6R9G - chains B and D of the 7 polymer chains in the assembly; structure by electron microscopy, 3.70 A resolution.

Chain B:
Name: DNA-directed RNA polymerase subunit alpha
Source organism: Escherichia coli (strain K12)
Notes: EC 2.7.7.6
Reference sequence: P0A7Z4 (RPOA_ECOLI); residue numbers follow UniProt; this construct covers 1-329
Sequence (329 residues; row label = number of the first residue in the row):
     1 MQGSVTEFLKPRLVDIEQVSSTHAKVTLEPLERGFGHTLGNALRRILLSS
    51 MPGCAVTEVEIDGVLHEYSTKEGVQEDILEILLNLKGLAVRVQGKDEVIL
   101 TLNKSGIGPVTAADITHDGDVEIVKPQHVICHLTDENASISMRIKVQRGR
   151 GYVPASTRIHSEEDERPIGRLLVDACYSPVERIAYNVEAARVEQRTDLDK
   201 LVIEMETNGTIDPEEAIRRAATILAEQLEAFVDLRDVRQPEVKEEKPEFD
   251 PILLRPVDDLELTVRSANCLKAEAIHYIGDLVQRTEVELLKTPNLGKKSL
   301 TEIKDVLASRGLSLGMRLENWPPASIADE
Disordered / not traced: 1-4, 236-329

Chain D:
Name: DNA-directed RNA polymerase subunit beta'
Source organism: Escherichia coli (strain K12)
Notes: EC 2.7.7.6
Reference sequence: P0A8T7 (RPOC_ECOLI); residue numbers follow UniProt; this construct covers 1-1407
Sequence (1407 residues; row label = number of the first residue in the row):
     1 MKDLLKFLKAQTKTEEFDAIKIALASPDMIRSWSFGEVKKPETINYRTFK
    51 PERDGLFCARIFGPVKDYECLCGKYKRLKHRGVICEKCGVEVTQTKVRRE
   101 RMGHIELASPTAHIWFLKSLPSRIGLLLDMPLRDIERVLYFESYVVIEGG
   151 MTNLERQQILTEEQYLDALEEFGDEFDAKMGAEAIQALLKSMDLEQECEQ
   201 LREELNETNSETKRKKLTKRIKLLEAFVQSGNKPEWMILTVLPVLPPDLR
   251 PLVPLDGGRFATSDLNDLYRRVINRNNRLKRLLDLAAPDIIVRNEKRMLQ
   301 EAVDALLDNGRRGRAITGSNKRPLKSLADMIKGKQGRFRQNLLGKRVDYS
   351 GRSVITVGPYLRLHQCGLPKKMALELFKPFIYGKLELRGLATTIKAAKKM
   401 VEREEAVVWDILDEVIREHPVLLNRAPTLHRLGIQAFEPVLIEGKAIQLH
   451 PLVCAAYNADFDGDQMAVHVPLTLEAQLEARALMMSTNNILSPANGEPII
   501 VPSQDVVLGLYYMTRDCVNAKGEGMVLTGPKEAERLYRSGLASLHARVKV
   551 RITEYEKDANGELVAKTSLKDTTVGRAILWMIVPKGLPYSIVNQALGKKA
   601 ISKMLNTCYRILGLKPTVIFADQIMYTGFAYAARSGASVGIDDMVIPEKK
   651 HEIISEAEAEVAEIQEQFQSGLVTAGERYNKVIDIWAAANDRVSKAMMDN
   701 LQTETVINRDGQEEKQVSFNSIYMMADSGARGSAAQIRQLAGMRGLMAKP
   751 DGSIIETPITANFREGLNVLQYFISTHGARKGLADTALKTANSGYLTRRL
   801 VDVAQDLVVTEDDCGTHEGIMMTPVIEGGDVKEPLRDRVLGRVTAEDVLK
   851 PGTADILVPRNTLLHEQWCDLLEENSVDAVKVRSVVSCDTDFGVCAHCYG
   901 RDLARGHIINKGEAIGVIAAQSIGEPGTQLTMRTFHIGGAASRAAAESSI
   951 QVKNKGSIKLSNVKSVVNSSGKLVITSRNTELKLIDEFGRTKESYKVPYG
  1001 AVLAKGDGEQVAGGETVANWDPHTMPVITEVSGFVRFTDMIDGQTITRQT
  1051 DELTGLSSLVVLDSAERTAGGKDLRPALKIVDAQGNDVLIPGTDMPAQYF
  1101 LPGKAIVQLEDGVQISSGDTLARIPQESGGTKDITGGLPRVADLFEARRP
  1151 KEPAILAEISGIVSFGKETKGKRRLVITPVDGSDPYEEMIPKWRQLNVFE
  1201 GERVERGDVISDGPEAPHDILRLRGVHAVTRYIVNEVQDVYRLQGVKIND
  1251 KHIEVIVRQMLRKATIVNAGSSDFLEGEQVEYSRVKIANRELEANGKVGA
  1301 TYSRDLLGITKASLATESFISAASFQETTRVLTEAAVAGKRDELRGLKEN
  1351 VIVGRLIPAGTGYAYHQDRMRRRAAGEAPAAPQVTAEDASASLAELLNAG
  1401 LGGSDNE
Disordered / not traced: 1-13, 1050-1057, 1068-1074, 1089-1096, 1127-1132, 1377-1407

Interface between chain B and chain D:
Residue-residue contacts (26; chain B residue first):
  Arg44(B) with Tyr537(D)
  Leu48(B) with Glu534(D); Tyr537(D), hydrophobic; Arg538(D)
  Leu79(B) with Val526(D)
  Glu80(B) with Leu569(D)
  Leu83(B) with Val526(D), hydrophobic; Leu527(D); Thr528(D); Arg551(D); Leu569(D), hydrophobic
  Asn84(B) with Arg551(D)
  Lys86(B) with Val526(D), hydrogen bond (side chain-backbone)
  Tyr152(B) with Glu534(D), hydrogen bond
  Glu181(B) with Thr528(D); Lys531(D); Glu534(D)
  Arg182(B) with Met581(D)
  Ala189(B) with Tyr360(D)
  Arg191(B) with Trp409(D); Asp413(D), salt bridge
  Glu193(B) with Ala406(D); Trp409(D)
  Thr196(B) with Lys370(D); Glu443(D)
  Asp197(B) with Glu443(D)
Other interface residues (no listed pair), chain B (17 interface residues in all): Cys176, Val180
Other interface residues (no listed pair), chain D (18 interface residues in all): Leu441, Gly529

Summary:
17 residues of chain B face 18 of chain D across their interface, with 2 hydrogen bonds and 1 salt bridge.
Polar contacts include Arg191(B)-Asp413(D), Lys86(B)-Val526(D) and Tyr152(B)-Glu534(D).
Here chain B is DNA-directed RNA polymerase subunit alpha and chain D is DNA-directed RNA polymerase subunit
beta', both from Escherichia coli (strain K12). Entry 6R9G (Structural basis of transcription inhibition by
the DNA mimic Ocr protein of bacteriophage T7) was determined by electron microscopy (same publication as
6R9B).
